6KJV - chain A; structure by X-ray diffraction, 2.80 A resolution.

[Chain A]
Name: Glucagon-like peptide 1 receptor, Endolysin
Source organism: Homo sapiens
Reference sequence: chimeric construct of P43220, P00720: residues 128-257 from P43220 (GLP1R_HUMAN) positions 128-257 (same numbers); residues 1001-1160 from P00720 positions 2-161 (UniProt number = residue number - 999); residues 261-431 from P43220 (GLP1R_HUMAN) positions 261-431 (same numbers)
Amino-acid sequence (455 residues; numbered 127 to 431; the number before each row is that of its first residue):
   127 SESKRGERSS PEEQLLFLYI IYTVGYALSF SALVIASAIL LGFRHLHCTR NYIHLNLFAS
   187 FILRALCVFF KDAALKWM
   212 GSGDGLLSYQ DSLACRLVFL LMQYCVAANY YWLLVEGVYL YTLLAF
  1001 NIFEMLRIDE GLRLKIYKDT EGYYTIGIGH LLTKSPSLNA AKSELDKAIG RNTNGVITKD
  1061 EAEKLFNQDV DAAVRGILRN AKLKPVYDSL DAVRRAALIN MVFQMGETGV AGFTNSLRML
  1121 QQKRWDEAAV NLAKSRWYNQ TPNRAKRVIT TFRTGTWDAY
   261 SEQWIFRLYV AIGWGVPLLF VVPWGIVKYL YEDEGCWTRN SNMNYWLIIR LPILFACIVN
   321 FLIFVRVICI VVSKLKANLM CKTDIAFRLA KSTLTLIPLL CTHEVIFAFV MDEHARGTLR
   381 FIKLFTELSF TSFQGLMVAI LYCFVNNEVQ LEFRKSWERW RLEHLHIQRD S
Disordered / not traced: 127-135, 204, 212-217, 373-379, 423-431
Construct notes: expression tag (127); engineered mutation C193 (Ser in P43220), F196 (Ile in P43220), A225 (Ser in P43220), A271 (Ser in P43220), C317 (Ile in P43220), I318 (Gly in P43220), A346 (Lys in P43220), F347 (Cys in P43220), C361 (Gly in P43220), G1011 (Arg12 in P00720), T1053 (Cys54 in P00720), A1096 (Cys97 in P00720), R1136 (Ile137 in P00720); linker (212-214)
Swiss-Prot annotation at these positions:
  - active site (Proton donor/acceptor): E1010, D1019
  - binding site (substrate): L1031, F1103, S1116, N1131
Disulfides: C226-C296, C317-C361
Ligand contacts: 97Y (N-{4-[(R)-(3,3-dimethylcyclobutyl)({6-[4-(trifluoromethyl)-1H-imidazol-1-yl]pyridin-3-yl}amino)methyl]benzene-1-carbonyl}-beta-alanine): V331, V332, L335, K342, F347, R348, L349, K351, S352, L354, T355, M397, L401, V405, N406, E408
From the paper describing this entry:
  - contacts within the chain: F196-V229 (hydrophobic contact), F196-A199 (hydrophobic contact), F196-A200 (hydrophobic contact), Y145-D198 (hydrogen bond)
  - mutagenesis - M233C: unchanged stability
  - mutagenesis - G318I: increased expression
  - mutagenesis - S389L: decreased stability
  - mutagenesis - C347F: increased stability

[In short]
Chain A binds compound 97Y. UniProt lists active-site residues E1010 and D1019 and 4 substrate-binding
residues. From the paper: G318I increases expression; contacts within the chain involving F196, V229 and A199
among others; 4 substitutions were tested in all.
Chain A is Glucagon-like peptide 1 receptor, Endolysin (Homo sapiens); the structure, Structure of
thermal-stabilised(M9) human GLP-1 receptor transmembrane domain, was determined by X-ray diffraction (same
publication as 6KK1 and 6KK7).
